7PAM - chains H and 5 of the 54 polymer chains in the assembly; structure by electron microscopy, 6.80 A resolution (low resolution: residue-level contacts below are approximate; hydrogen-bond / salt-bridge calls are withheld).

Chain H:
Protein: 30S ribosomal protein S9
From: Mycoplasma pneumoniae M129
UniProtKB: P75179 (RS9_MYCPN); residue numbers follow UniProt; this construct covers 1-132
Sequence (132 residues; row label = number of the first residue in the row):
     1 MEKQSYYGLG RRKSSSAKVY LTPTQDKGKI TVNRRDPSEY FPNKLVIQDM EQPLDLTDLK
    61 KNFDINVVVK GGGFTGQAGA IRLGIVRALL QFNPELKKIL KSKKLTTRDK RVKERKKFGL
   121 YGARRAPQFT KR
Unresolved in the structure: 1-3, 132

Chain 5:
Molecule: 16S ribosomal RNA
From: Mycoplasma pneumoniae M129
Sequence (1520 nucleotides; row label = number of the first residue in the row):
     1 UUUUUCUGAG AGUUUGAUCC UGGCUCAGGA UUAACGCUGG CGGCAUGCCU AAUACAUGCA
    61 AGUCGAUCGA AAGUAGUAAU ACUUUAGAGG CGAACGGGUG AGUAACACGU AUCCAAUCUA
   121 CCUUAUAAUG GGGGAUAACU AGUUGAAAGA CUAGCUAAUA CCGCAUAAGA ACUUUGGUUC
   181 GCAUGAAUCA AAGUUGAAAG GACCUGCAAG GGUUCGUUAU UUGAUGAGGG UGCGCCAUAU
   241 CAGCUAGUUG GUGGGGUAAC GGCCUACCAA GGCAAUGACG UGUAGCUAUG CUGAGAAGUA
   301 GAAUAGCCAC AAUGGGACUG AGACACGGCC CAUACUCCUA CGGGAGGCAG CAGUAGGGAA
   361 UUUUUCACAA UGAGCGAAAG CUUGAUGGAG CAAUGCCGCG UGAACGAUGA AGGUCUUUAA
   421 GAUUGUAAAG UUCUUUUAUU UGGGAAGAAU GACUUUAGCA GGUAAUGGCU AGAGUUUGAC
   481 UGUACCAUUU UGAAUAAGUG ACGACUAACU AUGUGCCAGC AGUCGCGGUA AUACAUAGGU
   541 CGCAAGCGUU AUCCGGAUUU AUUGGGCGUA AAGCAAGCGC AGGCGGAUUG AAAAGUCUGG
   601 UGUUAAAGGC AGCUGCUUAA CAGUUGUAUG CAUUGGAAAC UAUUAAUCUA GAGUGUGGUA
   661 GGGAGUUUUG GAAUUUCAUG UGGAGCGGUG AAAUGCGUAG AUAUAUGAAG GAACACCAGU
   721 GGCGAAGGCG AAAACUUAGG CCAUUACUGA CGCUUAGGCU UGAAAGUGUG GGGAGCAAAU
   781 AGGAUUAGAU ACCCUAGUAG UCCACACCGU AAACGAUAGA UACUAGCUGU CGGGGCGAUC
   841 CCCUCGGUAG UGAAGUUAAC ACAUUAAGUA UCUCGCCUGG GUAGUACAUU CGCAAGAAUG
   901 AAACUCAAAC GGAAUUGACG GGGACCCGCA CAAGUGGUGG AGCAUGUUGC UUAAUUCGAC
   961 GGUACACGAA AAACCUUACC UAGACUUGAC AUCCUUGGCA AAGUUAUGGA AACAUAAUGG
  1021 AGGUUAACCG AGUGACAGGU GGUGCAUGGU UGUCGUCAGC UCGUGUCGUG AGAUGUUGGG
  1081 UUAAGUCCCG CAACGAGCGC AACCCUUAUC GUUAGUUACA UUGUCUAGCG AGACUGCUAA
  1141 UGCAAAUUGG AGGAAGGAAG GGAUGACGUC AAAUCAUCAU GCCCCUUAUG UCUAGGGCUG
  1201 CAAACGUGCU ACAAUGGCCA AUACAAACAG UCGCCAGCUU GUAAAAGUGA GCAAAUCUGU
  1261 AAAGUUGGUC UCAGUUCGGA UUGAGGGCUG CAAUUCGUCC UCAUGAAGUC GGAAUCACUA
  1321 GUAAUCGCGA AUCAGCUAUG UCGCGGUGAA UACGUUCUCG GGUCUUGUAC ACACCGCCCG
  1381 UCAAACUAUG AAAGCUGGUA AUAUUUAAAA ACGUGUUGCU AACCAUUAGG AAGCGCAUGU
  1441 CAAGGAUAGC ACCGGUGAUU GGAGUUAAGU CGUAACAAGG UACCCCUACG AGAACGUGGG
  1501 GGUGGAUCAC CUCCUUUCUA
Unresolved in the structure: 1-4, 181-184, 1020-1027, 1510-1520

Interface between chain H and chain 5:
Residue-residue contacts (97; chain H residue first):
  Tyr-7(H) / G1123(5)
  Tyr-7(H) / U1124(5)
  Leu-9(H) / U1124(5)
  Arg-11(H) / A1108(5)
  Arg-11(H) / U1109(5)
  Arg-11(H) / C1125(5)
  Arg-12(H) / G1321(5)
  Lys-13(H) / G1321(5)
  Lys-13(H) / G1346(5)
  Lys-13(H) / G1348(5)
  Ser-14(H) / G1345(5)
  Ser-14(H) / G1346(5)
  Ser-16(H) / U1124(5)
  Ser-16(H) / C1125(5)
  Lys-18(H) / U1124(5)
  Tyr-20(H) / U1122(5)
  Tyr-20(H) / G1123(5)
  Arg-34(H) / U1121(5)
  Arg-35(H) / A1223(5)
  Arg-35(H) / C1224(5)
  Tyr-40(H) / A1223(5)
  Tyr-40(H) / C1224(5)
  Pro-42(H) / G1264(5)
  Pro-42(H) / U1265(5)
  Asn-43(H) / U1265(5)
  Asn-43(H) / U1266(5)
  Lys-44(H) / G1348(5)
  Asn-66(H) / U1121(5)
  Lys-70(H) / A1120(5)
  Lys-70(H) / U1124(5)
  Gly-71(H) / A1225(5)
  Gly-72(H) / C1224(5)
  Gly-72(H) / A1225(5)
  Gly-73(H) / C1224(5)
  Gly-73(H) / G1346(5)
  Phe-74(H) / A1223(5)
  Phe-74(H) / C1224(5)
  Phe-74(H) / A1263(5)
  Phe-74(H) / G1346(5)
  Phe-74(H) / U1347(5)
  Thr-75(H) / U1347(5)
  Thr-75(H) / G1348(5)
  Gly-76(H) / U1347(5)
  Arg-87(H) / A1154(5)
  Lys-97(H) / G1153(5)
  Lys-97(H) / A1154(5)
  Lys-101(H) / A1151(5)
  Lys-101(H) / G1152(5)
  Thr-107(H) / A1154(5)
  Thr-107(H) / A1155(5)
  Arg-108(H) / A1108(5)
  Arg-108(H) / U1109(5)
  Arg-108(H) / A1154(5)
  Lys-110(H) / U1107(5)
  Lys-110(H) / A1108(5)
  Lys-110(H) / A1159(5)
  Lys-110(H) / G1160(5)
  Arg-111(H) / G1321(5)
  Val-112(H) / G1321(5)
  Lys-113(H) / G1321(5)
  Lys-113(H) / U1322(5)
  Lys-113(H) / A1324(5)
  Lys-113(H) / G1346(5)
  Lys-113(H) / U1347(5)
  Lys-113(H) / G1348(5)
  Glu-114(H) / G1161(5)
  Glu-114(H) / U1322(5)
  Arg-115(H) / C1344(5)
  Lys-116(H) / C1342(5)
  Lys-116(H) / G1343(5)
  Lys-116(H) / C1344(5)
  Lys-117(H) / C1342(5)
  Lys-117(H) / G1343(5)
  Phe-118(H) / A1163(5)
  Phe-118(H) / C1342(5)
  Phe-118(H) / G1343(5)
  Gly-119(H) / C1342(5)
  Leu-120(H) / C1342(5)
  Tyr-121(H) / U1341(5)
  Ala-123(H) / A1323(5)
  Arg-124(H) / A1317(5)
  Arg-124(H) / C1318(5)
  Arg-124(H) / U1319(5)
  Arg-124(H) / A1320(5)
  Arg-124(H) / U1322(5)
  Arg-124(H) / A1323(5)
  Arg-125(H) / A1323(5)
  Arg-125(H) / A1324(5)
  Ala-126(H) / A1317(5)
  Gln-128(H) / U1207(5)
  Gln-128(H) / G1208(5)
  Gln-128(H) / C1316(5)
  Phe-129(H) / G962(5)
  Phe-129(H) / U1315(5)
  Phe-129(H) / C1316(5)
  Thr-130(H) / U1207(5)
  Lys-131(H) / G961(5)
Also at the interface, not in a pair above, chain H (54 interface residues in all): Ala-17, Asn-33, Val-68, Asp-109, Gly-122, Pro-127
Also at the interface, not in a pair above, chain 5 (56 interface residues in all): G937, U938, C1110, C1119, U1126, G1162, G1206, A1226, U1325

Summary:
54 residues of chain H and 56 residues of chain 5 are in contact.
Here chain H is 30S ribosomal protein S9 and chain 5 is 16S ribosomal RNA, both from Mycoplasma pneumoniae
M129. Entry 7PAM (70S ribosome with A*- and P/E-site tRNAs in Mycoplasma pneumoniae cells) was determined by
electron microscopy (same publication as 7OOC, 7OOD, 7P6Z, 7PAH, 7PAI, 7PAJ and 23 further entries).
